5D4N - chains A and C of the 3 polymer chains in the assembly; structure by X-ray diffraction, 1.60 A resolution.

== Chain A (and C) ==
Protein: Nitrogen regulatory protein P-II
Source organism: Thiomonas intermedia (strain K12)
Notes: chain C of this document is another copy of the same molecule, construct and numbering; everything in this record applies to it too
UniProt: D5X329 (D5X329_THIK1); residues 1-108 here = UniProt positions 1-108
Amino-acid sequence (108 residues; each row starts with the number of its first residue):
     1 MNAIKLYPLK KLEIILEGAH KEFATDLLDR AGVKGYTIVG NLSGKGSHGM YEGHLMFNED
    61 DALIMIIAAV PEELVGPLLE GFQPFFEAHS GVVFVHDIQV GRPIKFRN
Disordered / not traced: 1-2, 108 (chain C: 1-3, 49-55)
Ligand contacts:
  - ADP (adenosine-5'-diphosphate): Ile-15, Ser-43, Gly-44, Lys-45, Gly-46, Ser-47, His-48, Gly-49, Tyr-51, Leu-63, Ser-90, Gly-91, Val-92, Phe-94
  - adenosine monophosphate (AMP): Gly-35, Tyr-36, Thr-37, Ile-67, Ala-68, Ala-69, Lys-105, Phe-106
Reported in the primary citation:
  - binding site for ADP: Lys-105
  - binding site for acetate ion: Arg-102
  - conformationally variable residues (loop rearrangement, order/disorder transition): His-48 to Met-56, Phe-57

== Chain A / chain C interface ==
Pairs across the interface (34; chain A residue first):
  Lys-10(A) / Gln-99(C)
  Glu-13(A) / Lys-11(C)  salt bridge
  Ile-15(A) / Thr-37(C)
  Val-39(A) / Val-39(C)  hydrophobic
  Leu-42(A) / Thr-37(C)
  Leu-42(A) / Ile-38(C)
  Leu-42(A) / Val-39(C)  hydrophobic
  Ser-43(A) / Thr-37(C)
  Ser-43(A) / Ile-38(C)  hydrogen bond (backbone-backbone)
  Gly-44(A) / Tyr-36(C)
  Lys-45(A) / Asp-29(C)
  Lys-45(A) / Gly-35(C)
  Lys-45(A) / Tyr-36(C)  hydrogen bond (backbone-backbone)
  Met-50(A) / Tyr-36(C)
  Met-65(A) / Ile-67(C)  hydrophobic
  Leu-79(A) / Leu-6(C)  hydrophobic
  Phe-86(A) / Arg-102(C)
  Gly-91(A) / Arg-102(C)  hydrogen bond (backbone-side chain)
  Gly-91(A) / Lys-105(C)  hydrogen bond (backbone-side chain)
  Val-92(A) / Arg-102(C)
  Val-92(A) / Lys-105(C)
  Val-92(A) / Phe-106(C)  hydrophobic
  Val-93(A) / Val-100(C)
  Phe-94(A) / Lys-11(C)
  Phe-94(A) / Ala-69(C)  hydrophobic
  Phe-94(A) / Ile-98(C)  hydrophobic
  Phe-94(A) / Gln-99(C)
  Phe-94(A) / Val-100(C)  hydrophobic
  Phe-94(A) / Phe-106(C)  hydrophobic
  Val-95(A) / Ile-98(C)
  Val-95(A) / Gln-99(C)  hydrogen bond (backbone-backbone)
  His-96(A) / Lys-11(C)  hydrogen bond
  His-96(A) / His-96(C)
  His-96(A) / Ile-98(C)
Other interface residues (no listed pair), chain A (21 interface residues in all): Glu-52, Val-75, Glu-80
Other interface residues (no listed pair), chain C (21 interface residues in all): Ile-4, Glu-13, Lys-21, Asp-97

== In short ==
Chain A and chain C each contribute 21 residues to their interface; the contacts include 6 hydrogen bonds and
1 salt bridge. Polar contacts include Glu-13(A)/Lys-11(C), Gly-91(A)/Arg-102(C) and Gly-91(A)/Lys-105(C).
Chain A binds ADP and adenosine monophosphate. The paper reports a binding site for ADP at Lys-105(A); a
binding site for acetate ion at Arg-102(A).
Both chains are Nitrogen regulatory protein P-II (Thiomonas intermedia (strain K12)). Entry 5D4N (Structure of
CPII bound to ADP, AMP and acetate, from Thiomonas intermedia K12) was determined by X-ray diffraction
together with 5DRK, 5D4L, 5D4O, 5D4P and 5DS7 from the same study.
